PDB entry 3IQA | X-ray diffraction, 2.20 A resolution | chain A

== Chain A ==
Protein: Beta-lactamase
Organism: Mycobacterium tuberculosis
Notes: EC 3.5.2.6
Reference sequence: P0C5C1 (BLAC_MYCTU); numbering as in UniProt (aligned over 43-307)
Chain sequence (265 residues; row label = number of the first residue in the row):
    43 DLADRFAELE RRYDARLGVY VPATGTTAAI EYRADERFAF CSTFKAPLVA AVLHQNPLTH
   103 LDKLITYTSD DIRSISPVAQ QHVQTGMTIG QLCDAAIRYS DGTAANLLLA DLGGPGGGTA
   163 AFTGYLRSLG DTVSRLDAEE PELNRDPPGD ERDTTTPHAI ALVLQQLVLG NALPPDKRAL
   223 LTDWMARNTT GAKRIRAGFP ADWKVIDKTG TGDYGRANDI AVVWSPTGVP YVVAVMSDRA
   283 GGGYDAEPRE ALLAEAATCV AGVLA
Covalently attached groups: compound DRW linked to Ser84
Ligand contacts: DRW ((2S,3R,4S)-2-[(2S,3R)-3-hydroxy-1-oxobutan-2-yl]-3-methyl-4-({(3S,5S)-5-[(sulfamoylamino)methyl]pyrrolidin-3-yl}sulfanyl)-3,4-dihydro-2H-pyrrole-5-carboxylic acid): Cys83, Lys87, Ser116, Ile117, Tyr141, Ser142, Gly144, Glu182, Asn186, Thr232, Arg236, Lys250, Thr251, Gly252, Thr253

== In short ==
Covalently linked compound DRW: at Ser84.
Chain A is Beta-lactamase (Mycobacterium tuberculosis); the structure, Crystal Structure of BlaC covalently
bound with Doripenem, was determined by X-ray diffraction together with 3M6B and 3M6H from the same study.
